2YU9 - chains A and I of the 13 polymer chains in the assembly; structure by X-ray diffraction, 3.40 A resolution.

# Chain A
Molecule: DNA-directed RNA polymerase II largest subunit
From: Saccharomyces cerevisiae
Notes: EC 2.7.7.6
Reference sequence: P04050 (RPB1_YEAST); numbering as in UniProt (aligned over 1-1733)
Amino-acid sequence (1733 residues; numbered 1 to 1733; the number before each row is that of its first residue):
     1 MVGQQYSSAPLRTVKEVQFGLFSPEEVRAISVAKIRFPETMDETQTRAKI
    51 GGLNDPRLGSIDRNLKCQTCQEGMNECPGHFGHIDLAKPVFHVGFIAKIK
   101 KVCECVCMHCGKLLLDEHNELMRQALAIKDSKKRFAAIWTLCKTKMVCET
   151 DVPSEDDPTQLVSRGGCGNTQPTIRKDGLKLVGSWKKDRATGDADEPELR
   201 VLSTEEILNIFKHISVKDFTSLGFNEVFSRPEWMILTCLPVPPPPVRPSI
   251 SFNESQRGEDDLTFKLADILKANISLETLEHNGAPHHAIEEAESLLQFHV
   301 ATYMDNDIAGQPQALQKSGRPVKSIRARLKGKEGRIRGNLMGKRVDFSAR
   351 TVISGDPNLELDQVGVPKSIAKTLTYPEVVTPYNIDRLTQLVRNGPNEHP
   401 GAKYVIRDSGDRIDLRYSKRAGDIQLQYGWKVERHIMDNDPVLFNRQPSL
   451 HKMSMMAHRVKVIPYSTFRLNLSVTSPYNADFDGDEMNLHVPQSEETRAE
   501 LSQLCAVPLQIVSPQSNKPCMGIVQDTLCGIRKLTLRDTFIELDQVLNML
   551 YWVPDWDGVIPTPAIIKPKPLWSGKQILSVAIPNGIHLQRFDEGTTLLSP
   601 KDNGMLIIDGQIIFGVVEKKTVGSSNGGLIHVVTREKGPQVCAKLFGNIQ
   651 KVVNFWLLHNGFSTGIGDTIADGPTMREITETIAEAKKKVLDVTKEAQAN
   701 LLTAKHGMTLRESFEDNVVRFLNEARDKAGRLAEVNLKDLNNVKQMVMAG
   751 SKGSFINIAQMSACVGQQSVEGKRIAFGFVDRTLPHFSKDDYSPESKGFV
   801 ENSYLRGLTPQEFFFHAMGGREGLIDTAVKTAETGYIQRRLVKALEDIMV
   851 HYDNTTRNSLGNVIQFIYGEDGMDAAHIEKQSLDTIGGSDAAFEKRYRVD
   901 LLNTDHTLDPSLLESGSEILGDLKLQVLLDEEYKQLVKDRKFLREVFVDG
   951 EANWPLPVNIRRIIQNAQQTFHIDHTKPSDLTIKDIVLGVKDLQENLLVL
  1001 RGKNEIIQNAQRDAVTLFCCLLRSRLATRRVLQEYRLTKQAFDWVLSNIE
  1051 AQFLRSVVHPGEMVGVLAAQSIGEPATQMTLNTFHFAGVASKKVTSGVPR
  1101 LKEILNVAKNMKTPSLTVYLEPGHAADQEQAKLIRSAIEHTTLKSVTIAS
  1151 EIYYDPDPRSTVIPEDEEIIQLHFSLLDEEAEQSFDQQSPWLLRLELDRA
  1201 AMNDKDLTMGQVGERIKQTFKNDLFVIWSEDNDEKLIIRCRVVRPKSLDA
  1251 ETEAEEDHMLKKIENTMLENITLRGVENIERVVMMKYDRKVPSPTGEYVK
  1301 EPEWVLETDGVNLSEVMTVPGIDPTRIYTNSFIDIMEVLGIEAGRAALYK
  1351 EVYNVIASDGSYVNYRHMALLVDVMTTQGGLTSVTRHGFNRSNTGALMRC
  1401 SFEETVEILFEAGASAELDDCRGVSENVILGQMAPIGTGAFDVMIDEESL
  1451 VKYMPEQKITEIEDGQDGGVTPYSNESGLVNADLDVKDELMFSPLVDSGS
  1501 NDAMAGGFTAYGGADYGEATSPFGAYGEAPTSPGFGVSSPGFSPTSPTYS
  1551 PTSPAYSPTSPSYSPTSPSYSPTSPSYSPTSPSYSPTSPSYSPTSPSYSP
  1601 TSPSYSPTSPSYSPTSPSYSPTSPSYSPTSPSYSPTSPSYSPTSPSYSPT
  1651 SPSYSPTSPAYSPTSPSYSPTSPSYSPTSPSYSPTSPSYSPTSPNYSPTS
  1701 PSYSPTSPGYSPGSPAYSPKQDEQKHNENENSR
Unresolved in the structure: 1-2, 155-160, 187-198, 1177-1186, 1245-1253, 1451-1733
Metal / ion sites: Zn2+ site 1: C67, C70, C77, H80; Zn2+ site 2: C107, C110, C148, C167; Mg2+: D481, D483, D485
Ligand contacts: UTP: R446, P448, N479, D481, D483, Q1078
From the paper describing this entry:
  - catalytic residues: H1085 (proposed by the authors, not directly observed)
  - mutagenesis - R446A: abolished growth

# Chain I
Molecule: DNA-directed RNA polymerase II subunit 9
From: Saccharomyces cerevisiae
Notes: EC 2.7.7.6
Reference sequence: P27999 (RPB9_YEAST); residues 1-122 here = UniProt positions 1-122
Amino-acid sequence (122 residues; numbered 1 to 122; the number before each row is that of its first residue):
     1 MTTFRFCRDCNNMLYPREDKENNRLLFECRTCSYVEEAGSPLVYRHELIT
    51 NIGETAGVVQDIGSDPTLPRSDRECPKCHSRENVFFQSQQRRKDTSMVLF
   101 FVCLSCSHIFTSDQKNKRTQFS
Unresolved in the structure: 1, 121-122
Metal / ion sites: Zn2+ site 1: C7, C10, C29, C32; Zn2+ site 2: C75, C78, C103, C106

# How chain A and chain I interact
Contacting residue pairs - 61 pairs, chain A then chain I:
  A697(A) - M97(I)
  Q698(A) - Q87(I)
  Q698(A) - M97(I)
  Q698(A) - V98(I)
  Q698(A) - L99(I)
  Q698(A) - S112(I)  hydrogen bond (backbone-side chain)
  A699(A) - S112(I)
  A699(A) - D113(I)
  A699(A) - Q114(I)
  N700(A) - V98(I)
  N700(A) - D113(I)  hydrogen bond
  N700(A) - N116(I)  hydrogen bond
  L701(A) - K115(I)
  T709(A) - K93(I)
  T709(A) - D94(I)
  L710(A) - T95(I)
  R711(A) - Q87(I)
  R711(A) - R91(I)
  R711(A) - T95(I)  hydrogen bond (side chain-backbone)
  R711(A) - S96(I)
  F714(A) - M97(I)  hydrophobic
  D781(A) - R91(I)  salt bridge
  R782(A) - T67(I)
  S788(A) - T67(I)
  S788(A) - P69(I)
  K789(A) - T67(I)  hydrogen bond (backbone-backbone)
  K789(A) - P69(I)
  D790(A) - F86(I)
  D790(A) - Q87(I)  hydrogen bond (side chain-backbone)
  D790(A) - R91(I)  salt bridge
  Y792(A) - Q87(I)
  K1144(A) - L48(I)
  T1147(A) - L48(I)
  I1148(A) - E47(I)
  I1148(A) - L48(I)  hydrogen bond (backbone-backbone)
  I1148(A) - I49(I)  hydrogen bond (backbone-backbone)
  A1149(A) - R45(I)
  A1149(A) - E47(I)
  S1150(A) - Y44(I)
  S1150(A) - R45(I)
  S1150(A) - H46(I)  hydrogen bond (backbone-backbone)
  E1151(A) - Y44(I)
  E1151(A) - R45(I)  salt bridge
  I1152(A) - L42(I)
  I1152(A) - V43(I)  hydrogen bond (backbone-backbone)
  I1152(A) - Y44(I)  hydrogen bond (backbone-backbone)
  Y1153(A) - P41(I)
  Y1153(A) - L42(I)
  Y1154(A) - E18(I)  hydrogen bond
  Y1154(A) - N23(I)  hydrogen bond (side chain-backbone)
  Y1154(A) - R24(I)  hydrogen bond (side chain-backbone)
  Y1154(A) - L25(I)  hydrophobic
  Y1154(A) - P41(I)  hydrogen bond (backbone-backbone)
  P1156(A) - N23(I)
  V1162(A) - P41(I)  hydrophobic
  P1190(A) - E18(I)
  D1198(A) - I49(I)
  D1257(A) - P16(I)
  K1261(A) - Y44(I)
  E1264(A) - Y44(I)
  E1264(A) - H46(I)
Interface residues without a listed pair, chain A (33 interface residues in all): W1191, L1268
Interface residues without a listed pair, chain I (32 interface residues in all): L68

# Overview
33 residues of chain A face 32 of chain I across their interface; the contacts include 15 hydrogen bonds and 3
salt bridges. Among the polar pairs are D781(A)-R91(I), D790(A)-R91(I) and E1151(A)-R45(I). Ligands of chain
A: UTP. The paper reports the catalytic residue H1085(A); R446A of chain A abolishes growth.
Chain A is DNA-directed RNA polymerase II largest subunit and chain I is DNA-directed RNA polymerase II
subunit 9, both from Saccharomyces cerevisiae; the structure, RNA polymerase II elongation complex in 150 mm
MG+2 with UTP, was determined by X-ray diffraction together with 2E2H, 2E2I, 2E2J, 2NVQ, 2NVT, 2NVX, 2NVY and
2NVZ from the same study.
